8FOP - chains C and F of the 30 polymer chains in the assembly; structure by electron microscopy, 3.20 A resolution.

Chain C (and F):
Protein: Virion-associated protein
Organism: Agrobacterium phage Milano
Notes: chain F of this document is another copy of the same molecule, construct and numbering; everything in this record applies to it too
Reference sequence: A0A482MHE7 (A0A482MHE7_9CAUD); residue numbers follow UniProt; this construct covers 1-136
Sequence (136 residues; row label = number of the first residue in the row):
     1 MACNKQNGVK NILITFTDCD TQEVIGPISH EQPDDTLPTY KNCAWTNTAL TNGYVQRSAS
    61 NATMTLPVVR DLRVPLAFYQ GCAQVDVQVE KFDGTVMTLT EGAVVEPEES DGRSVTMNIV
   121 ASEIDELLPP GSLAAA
Unresolved in the structure: 1-2, 134-136 (chain F: 1-3, 134-136)
From the paper describing this entry:
  - self-association interface (contacts with another copy of this molecule); pairs are residue here / residue on that copy: C19-C3, C43-C82 (disulfide)

Chain C / chain F interface:
Pairs across the interface - 54 pairs, chain C then chain F:
  C19(C) with R57(F), hydrogen bond
  I25(C) with L133(F), hydrophobic
  A59(C) with T51(F), hydrogen bond (backbone-side chain); N52(F)
  S60(C) with T51(F); N52(F), hydrogen bond (backbone-backbone)
  N61(C) with L50(F), hydrogen bond (side chain-backbone); T51(F); N52(F), hydrogen bond (side chain-backbone); G53(F), hydrogen bond (side chain-backbone)
  R70(C) with E126(F), salt bridge
  L72(C) with T95(F); L128(F)
  R73(C) with G131(F); S132(F), hydrogen bond (backbone-side chain); L133(F), hydrogen bond (backbone-backbone)
  P75(C) with E126(F); L128(F), hydrophobic
  L76(C) with N42(F); E126(F), hydrogen bond (backbone-side chain)
  A77(C) with N42(F)
  Q80(C) with Y40(F); K41(F); N42(F), hydrogen bond (side chain-backbone); C43(F)
  G81(C) with C43(F); N47(F); R57(F)
  C82(C) with C43(F), disulfide
  A103(C) with V55(F), hydrophobic
  V104(C) with N47(F), hydrogen bond (backbone-side chain)
  V105(C) with N47(F), hydrogen bond (backbone-backbone); T48(F); A49(F), hydrophobic; V55(F), hydrophobic
  E106(C) with N47(F)
  P107(C) with K41(F)
  E109(C) with T39(F); Y40(F); K41(F); T63(F), hydrogen bond; M64(F); T65(F), hydrogen bond
  S110(C) with T39(F); Y40(F), hydrogen bond (backbone-backbone)
  D111(C) with N7(F); P38(F); T39(F); Y40(F); K91(F)
  G112(C) with K91(F)
  R113(C) with N7(F)
  A121(C) with G53(F)
  S122(C) with G53(F)
Interface residues without a listed pair, chain C (28 interface residues in all): V74, V120
Interface residues without a listed pair, chain F (33 interface residues in all): L37, A44, W45, T46, Y54, D93, P129
Disulfides between the chains: C82(C)-C43(F)

In short:
28 residues of chain C face 33 of chain F across their interface; the contacts include 1 disulfide bond, 15
hydrogen bonds and 1 salt bridge. Among the polar pairs are R70(C)-E126(F), C19(C)-R57(F) and A59(C)-T51(F).
The paper reports a self-association interface involving C19(C), C43(C) and C82(C).
Both chains are Virion-associated protein (Agrobacterium phage Milano). Entry 8FOP (Structure of Agrobacterium
tumefaciens bacteriophage Milano curved tail) was determined by electron microscopy together with 8FQC, 8FOU
and 8FOY from the same study.
